PDB entry 9DW6 | X-ray diffraction, 1.90 A resolution | chains A and C of the 3 polymer chains in the assembly

[Chain A]
Molecule: 3C-like proteinase nsp5
Source organism: Severe acute respiratory syndrome coronavirus 2
Notes: EC 3.4.22.69
UniProtKB: P0DTD1 (R1AB_SARS2); residues 1-306 here correspond to UniProt positions 3264-3569 (UniProt number = residue number + 3263)
Sequence (308 residues; row label = number of the first residue in the row; numbers below 1 keep their minus sign (Gly-1 is residue -1)):
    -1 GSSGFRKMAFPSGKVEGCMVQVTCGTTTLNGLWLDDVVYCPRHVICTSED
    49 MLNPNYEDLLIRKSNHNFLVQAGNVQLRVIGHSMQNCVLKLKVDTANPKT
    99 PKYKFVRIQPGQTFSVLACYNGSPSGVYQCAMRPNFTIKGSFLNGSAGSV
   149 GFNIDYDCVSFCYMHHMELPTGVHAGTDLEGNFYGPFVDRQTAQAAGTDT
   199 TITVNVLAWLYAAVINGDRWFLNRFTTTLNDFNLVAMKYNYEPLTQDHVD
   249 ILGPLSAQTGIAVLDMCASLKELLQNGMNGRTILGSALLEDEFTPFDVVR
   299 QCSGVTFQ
Not modelled in the structure: -1 to 2, 301-306
Construct notes: expression tag (-1 to 0); engineered mutation Ala145 (Cys3408 in P0DTD1)
Metal / ion sites: Na+: Cys22, Val42, Cys44
UniProt features mapped onto this chain:
  - active site: His41 (For 3CL-PRO activity)
  - site: Gln306 (Cleavage)
  - cross-link (Glycyl lysine isopeptide (Lys-Gly)): Lys5 (interchain with G-Cter in ubiquitin), Lys90 (interchain with G-Cter in ubiquitin)
From the paper describing this entry:
  - catalytic residues: His41
  - conformationally variable residues (side-chain flip): Met49, Asn142, Gln189
  - mutagenesis - M49A, N142A: unchanged catalytic activity on TRMT1
  - mutagenesis - M49A, N142A, Q189A: unchanged catalytic activity on nsp4/5
  - mutagenesis - Q189A: unchanged catalytic activity with tRNA (guanine(26)-N(2))-dimethyltransferase (chain C)

[Chain C]
Molecule: tRNA (guanine(26)-N(2))-dimethyltransferase
Notes: EC 2.1.1.216
UniProtKB: Q9NXH9 (TRM1_HUMAN); residue numbers follow UniProt; this construct covers 526-536
Sequence (11 residues; numbered 526 to 536; the number before each row is that of its first residue):
   526 EPRLQANFTIR
Not modelled in the structure: 535-536
UniProt features mapped onto this chain:
  - site: Gln530, Ala531 (Microbial infection: Cleavage)
  - mutagenesis: Gln530 (Q530N/A/K: Abolished cleavage by coronavirus SARS-CoV-2 proteinase nsp5), Ala531 (A531S: Does not affect cleavage by coronavirus SARS-CoV-2 proteinase nsp5)
From the paper describing this entry:
  - mutagenesis - A531S: unchanged catalytic activity with 3C-like proteinase nsp5 (chain A)
  - mutagenesis - Q530K: abolished catalytic activity with 3C-like proteinase nsp5 (chain A)

[How chain A and chain C interact]
Residue-residue contacts (42; chain A residue first):
  Thr24(A) - Asn532(C)
  Thr24(A) - Thr534(C)  hydrogen bond (backbone-side chain)
  Thr25(A) - Ala531(C)
  Thr25(A) - Asn532(C)
  Thr25(A) - Phe533(C)
  Thr26(A) - Ala531(C)
  Thr26(A) - Asn532(C)  hydrogen bond (backbone-backbone)
  Leu27(A) - Ala531(C)  hydrophobic
  His41(A) - Leu529(C)
  His41(A) - Gln530(C)
  His41(A) - Ala531(C)  hydrogen bond (side chain-backbone)
  His41(A) - Phe533(C)
  Cys44(A) - Phe533(C)
  Met49(A) - Phe533(C)  hydrophobic
  Phe140(A) - Gln530(C)  hydrogen bond (backbone-side chain)
  Leu141(A) - Gln530(C)
  Asn142(A) - Gln530(C)
  Asn142(A) - Ala531(C)
  Asn142(A) - Asn532(C)  hydrogen bond
  Gly143(A) - Gln530(C)  hydrogen bond (backbone-backbone)
  Gly143(A) - Ala531(C)
  Gly143(A) - Asn532(C)
  Ser144(A) - Gln530(C)  hydrogen bond (backbone-backbone)
  Ala145(A) - Gln530(C)  hydrogen bond (backbone-backbone)
  Ala145(A) - Ala531(C)
  His163(A) - Gln530(C)  hydrogen bond
  His164(A) - Leu529(C)
  His164(A) - Gln530(C)  hydrogen bond (backbone-backbone)
  Met165(A) - Pro527(C)  hydrophobic
  Met165(A) - Arg528(C)
  Met165(A) - Gln530(C)
  Glu166(A) - Pro527(C)
  Glu166(A) - Arg528(C)  hydrogen bond (backbone-backbone)
  Glu166(A) - Gln530(C)  hydrogen bond
  His172(A) - Gln530(C)
  Asp187(A) - Leu529(C)
  Gln189(A) - Glu526(C)
  Gln189(A) - Pro527(C)
  Gln189(A) - Arg528(C)
  Gln189(A) - Leu529(C)  hydrogen bond (side chain-backbone)
  Thr190(A) - Pro527(C)
  Gln192(A) - Pro527(C)
Interface residues without a listed pair, chain A (29 interface residues in all): Thr45, Ser46, Tyr54, Leu167, Pro168, Arg188, Ala191
The authors on this interface:
  - pairs named by the authors: Thr24(A)-Thr534(C) (hydrogen bond), Thr26(A)-Asn532(C) (hydrogen bond), His41(A)-Leu529(C) (hydrophobic contact), His41(A)-Phe533(C), Cys44(A)-Phe533(C), Thr45(A)-Phe533(C) (backbone contact), Met49(A)-Leu529(C) (hydrophobic contact), Met49(A)-Phe533(C), Phe140(A)-Gln530(C), Asn142(A)-Asn532(C), His163(A)-Gln530(C), Met165(A)-Leu529(C) (hydrophobic contact), Glu166(A)-Arg528(C) (hydrogen bond), Gln189(A)-Leu529(C)
  - interface residues, chain A: Gly143(A), His164(A)
  - interface residues, chain C: Gln530(C)
  - interface residues, chain C: Phe533(C) (from molecular simulation)

[Summary]
29 residues of chain A and 9 residues of chain C are in contact; the contacts include 13 hydrogen bonds. Among
the polar pairs are Thr24(A)-Thr534(C), His41(A)-Ala531(C) and Phe140(A)-Gln530(C). The authors report
hydrogen bonds between Thr24(A) and Thr534(C), Thr26(A) and Asn532(C) and Glu166(A) and Arg528(C); hydrophobic
contacts between His41(A) and Leu529(C), Met49(A) and Leu529(C) and Met165(A) and Leu529(C); contacts between
His41(A) and Phe533(C), Cys44(A) and Phe533(C) and Met49(A) and Phe533(C) among others. The paper reports the
catalytic residue His41(A); Q530K of chain C abolishes catalytic activity with 3C-like proteinase nsp5 (chain
A); 5 substitutions were tested in all.
Here chain A is 3C-like proteinase nsp5 (Severe acute respiratory syndrome coronavirus 2) and chain C is tRNA
(guanine(26)-N(2))-dimethyltransferase. Entry 9DW6 (Crystal structure of SARS-CoV-2 main protease (Mpro) C145A
mutant in complex with peptide from human tRNA ...) was determined by X-ray diffraction.
